PDB entry 9GUT | electron microscopy, 2.80 A resolution | chains A and U of the 24 polymer chains in the assembly

# Chain A
Molecule: 16S ribosomal RNA
From: Escherichia coli K-12
Sequence (3082 nucleotides; each row starts with the number of its first residue):
     1 AAAUUGAAGA GUUUGAUCAU GGCUCAGAUU GAACGCUGGC GGCAGGCCUA ACACAUGCAA
    61 GUCGAACGGU AACAGGAAGA AGCUUGCUUC UUUGCUGACG AGUGGCGGAC GGGUGAGUAA
   121 UGUCUGGGAA ACUGCCUGAU GGAGGGGGAU AACUACUGGA AACGGUAGCU AAUACCGCAU
   181 AACGUCGCAA GACCAAAGAG GGGUACCUUC GGGCCUCUUG CCAUCGGAUG UGCCCAGAUG
   241 GGAUUAGCUA GUAGGUGGGG UAACGGCUCA CCUAGGCGAC GAUCCCUAGC UGGUCUGAGA
   301 GGAUGACCAG CCACACUGGA ACUGAGACAC GGUCCAGACU CCUACGGGAG GCAGCAGUGG
   361 GGAAUAUUGC ACAAUGGGCG CAAGCCUGAU GCAGCCAUGC CGCGUGUAUG AAGAAGGCCU
   421 UCGGGUUGUA AAGUACUUUC AGCGGGGAGG AAGGGAGUAA AGUUAAUACC UUUGCUCAUU
   481 GACGUUACCC GCAGAAGAAG CACCGGCUAA CUCCGUGCCA GCAGCCXCGG UAAUACGGAG
   541 GGUGCAAGCG UUAAUCGGAA UUACUGGGCG UAAAGCGCAC GCAGGCGGUU UGUUAAGUCA
   601 GAUGUGAAAU CCCCGGGCUC AACCUGGGAA CUGCAUCUGA UACUGGCAAG CUUGAGUCUC
   661 GUAGAGGGGG GUAGAAUUCC AGGUGUAGCG GUGAAAUGCG UAGAGAUCUG GAGGAAUACC
   721 GGUGGCGAAG GCGGCCCCCU GGACGAAGAC UGACGCUCAG GUGCGAAAGC GUGGGGAGCA
   781 AACAGGAUUA GAUACCCUGG UAGUCCACGC CGUAAACGAU GUCGACUUGG AGGUUGUGCC
   841 CUUGAGGCGU GGCUUCCGGA GCUAACGCGU UAAGUCGACC GCCUGGGGAG UACGGCCGCA
   901 AGGUUAAAAC UCAAAUGAAU UGACGGGGGC CCGCACAAGC GGUGGAGCAU GUGGUUUAAU
   961 UCGAUGXAAC GCGAAGAACC UUACCUGGUC UUGACAUCCA CGGAAGUUUU CAGAGAUGAG
  1021 AAUGUGCCUU CGGGAACCGU GAGACAGGUG CUGCAUGGCU GUCGUCAGCU CGUGUUGUGA
  1081 AAUGUUGGGU UAAGUCCCGC AACGAGCGCA ACCCUUAUCC UUUGUUGCCA GCGGUCCGGC
  1141 CGGGAACUCA AAGGAGACUG CCAGUGAUAA ACUGGAGGAA GGUGGGGAUG ACGUCAAGUC
  1201 AUCAUGGCCC UUACGACCAG GGCUACACAC GUGCUACAAU GGCGCAUACA AAGAGAAGCG
  1261 ACCUCGCGAG AGCAAGCGGA CCUCAUAAAG UGCGUCGUAG UCCGGAUUGG AGUCUGCAAC
  1321 UCGACUCCAU GAAGUCGGAA UCGCUAGUAA UCGUGGAUCA GAAUGCCACG GUGAAUACGU
  1381 UCCCGGGCCU UGUACACACC GCCCGUXACA CCAUGGGAGU GGGUUGCAAA AGAAGUAGGU
  1441 AGCUUAACCU UCGGGAGGGC GCUUACCACU UUGUGAUUCA UGACUGGGGU GAAGUCGUAA
  1501 CAAGGUAACC GUAGGGGAAC CUGCGGUUGG AUCACCUCCU UAAAUUGAAG AGUUUGAUCA
  1561 UGGCUCAGAU UGAACGCUGG CGGCAGGCCU AACACAUGCA AGUCGAACGG UAACAGGAAG
  1621 AAGCUUGCUU CUUUGCUGAC GAGUGGCGGA CGGGUGAGUA AUGUCUGGGA AACUGCCUGA
  1681 UGGAGGGGGA UAACUACUGG AAACGGUAGC UAAUACCGCA UAACGUCGCA AGACCAAAGA
  1741 GGGGUACCUU CGGGCCUCUU GCCAUCGGAU GUGCCCAGAU GGGAUUAGCU AGUAGGUGGG
  1801 GUAACGGCUC ACCUAGGCGA CGAUCCCUAG CUGGUCUGAG AGGAUGACCA GCCACACUGG
  1861 AACUGAGACA CGGUCCAGAC UCCUACGGGA GGCAGCAGUG GGGAAUAUUG CACAAUGGGC
  1921 GCAAGCCUGA UGCAGCCAUG CCGCGUGUAU GAAGAAGGCC UUCGGGUUGU AAAGUACUUU
  1981 CAGCGGGGAG GAAGGGAGUA AAGUUAAUAC CUUUGCUCAU UGACGUUACC CGCAGAAGAA
  2041 GCACCGGCUA ACUCCGUGCC AGCAGCCXCG GUAAUACGGA GGGUGCAAGC GUUAAUCGGA
  2101 AUUACUGGGC GUAAAGCGCA CGCAGGCGGU UUGUUAAGUC AGAUGUGAAA UCCCCGGGCU
  2161 CAACCUGGGA ACUGCAUCUG AUACUGGCAA GCUUGAGUCU CGUAGAGGGG GGUAGAAUUC
  2221 CAGGUGUAGC GGUGAAAUGC GUAGAGAUCU GGAGGAAUAC CGGUGGCGAA GGCGGCCCCC
  2281 UGGACGAAGA CUGACGCUCA GGUGCGAAAG CGUGGGGAGC AAACAGGAUU AGAUACCCUG
  2341 GUAGUCCACG CCGUAAACGA UGUCGACUUG GAGGUUGUGC CCUUGAGGCG UGGCUUCCGG
  2401 AGCUAACGCG UUAAGUCGAC CGCCUGGGGA GUACGGCCGC AAGGUUAAAA CUCAAAUGAA
  2461 UUGACGGGGG CCCGCACAAG CGGUGGAGCA UGUGGUUUAA UUCGAUGXAA CGCGAAGAAC
  2521 CUUACCUGGU CUUGACAUCC ACGGAAGUUU UCAGAGAUGA GAAUGUGCCU UCGGGAACCG
  2581 UGAGACAGGU GCUGCAUGGC UGUCGUCAGC UCGUGUUGUG AAAUGUUGGG UUAAGUCCCG
  2641 CAACGAGCGC AACCCUUAUC CUUUGUUGCC AGCGGUCCGG CCGGGAACUC AAAGGAGACU
  2701 GCCAGUGAUA AACUGGAGGA AGGUGGGGAU GACGUCAAGU CAUCAUGGCC CUUACGACCA
  2761 GGGCUACACA CGUGCUACAA UGGCGCAUAC AAAGAGAAGC GACCUCGCGA GAGCAAGCGG
  2821 ACCUCAUAAA GUGCGUCGUA GUCCGGAUUG GAGUCUGCAA CUCGACUCCA UGAAGUCGGA
  2881 AUCGCUAGUA AUCGUGGAUC AGAAUGCCAC GGUGAAUACG UUCCCGGGCC UUGUACACAC
  2941 CGCCCGUXAC ACCAUGGGAG UGGGUUGCAA AAGAAGUAGG UAGCUUAACC UUCGGGAGGG
  3001 CGCUUACCAC UUUGUGAUUC AUGACUGGGG UGAAGUCGUA ACAAGGUAAC CGUAGGGGAA
  3061 CCUGCGGUUG GAUCACCUCC UU
Not modelled in the structure: 1492-1493, 1542-3082
Modified / non-standard residues: PSU (pseudouridine-5'-monophosphate) at position 516, G7M (N7-methyl-guanosine-5'-monophosphate) at position 527, 2MG (2N-methylguanosine-5'-monophosphate) at position 966, 5MC (5-methylcytidine-5'-monophosphate) at position 967, 2MG (2N-methylguanosine-5'-monophosphate) at position 1207, 4OC (4n,o2'-methylcytidine-5'-monophosphate) at position 1402, 5MC (5-methylcytidine-5'-monophosphate) at position 1407, UR3 (3-methyluridine-5'-monophoshate) at position 1498, 2MG (2N-methylguanosine-5'-monophosphate) at position 1516, MA6 (6N-dimethyladenosine-5'-monophoshate) at position 1518, MA6 (6N-dimethyladenosine-5'-monophoshate) at position 1519, PSU (pseudouridine-5'-monophosphate) at position 2057, G7M (N7-methyl-guanosine-5'-monophosphate) at position 2068, 2MG (2N-methylguanosine-5'-monophosphate) at position 2507, 5MC (5-methylcytidine-5'-monophosphate) at position 2508, 2MG (2N-methylguanosine-5'-monophosphate) at position 2748, 4OC (4n,o2'-methylcytidine-5'-monophosphate) at position 2943, 5MC (5-methylcytidine-5'-monophosphate) at position 2948, UR3 (3-methyluridine-5'-monophoshate) at position 3039, 2MG (2N-methylguanosine-5'-monophosphate) at position 3057, MA6 (6N-dimethyladenosine-5'-monophoshate) at position 3059, MA6 (6N-dimethyladenosine-5'-monophoshate) at position 3060
Covalently attached groups: covalent link 2MG_1516-MA6_1519
Bound ions: Mg2+ site 1 near G21 (its only coordinating residue here); Mg2+ site 2: C48, G115; Mg2+ site 3 near A53 (its only coordinating residue here); Mg2+ site 4: A59, U387; Mg2+ site 5 near G100 (its only coordinating residue here); Mg2+ site 6: A109, G331; Mg2+ site 7 near G111 (its only coordinating residue here); Mg2+ site 8: G115, G117, G289; Mg2+ site 9: A116, G117, G289; Mg2+ site 10 near G145 (its only coordinating residue here); Mg2+ site 11 near A171 (its only coordinating residue here); Mg2+ site 12: A174, C175; 73 more Mg2+ sites not listed

# Chain U
Name: 30S ribosomal protein S20
From: Escherichia coli K-12
UniProtKB: P0A7U7 (RS20_ECOLI); residues 1-87 here = UniProt positions 1-87
Chain sequence (87 residues; row label = number of the first residue in the row):
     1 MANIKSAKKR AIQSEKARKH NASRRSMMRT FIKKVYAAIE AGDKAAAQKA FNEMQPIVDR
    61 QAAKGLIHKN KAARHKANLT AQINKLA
Not modelled in the structure: 1

# Interface between chain A and chain U
Contacting residue pairs (79; chain A residue first):
  A60(A) with Ile4(U), sugar contact
  G61(A) with Ile4(U), phosphate contact; Ser6(U), base contact
  A101(A) with Lys5(U), salt bridge to the phosphate
  G102(A) with Lys5(U), salt bridge to the phosphate
  U103(A) with Lys9(U), salt bridge to the phosphate
  G104(A) with Lys9(U), hydrogen bond to the base; Gln13(U), phosphate contact; Lys16(U), salt bridge to the phosphate
  C106(A) with Arg10(U), base contact
  G107(A) with Ser6(U), base contact; Arg10(U), hydrogen bond to the base
  G108(A) with Ala7(U), base contact; Arg10(U), hydrogen bond to the base
  C132(A) with His68(U), hydrogen bond to the phosphate; Asn70(U), phosphate contact
  U133(A) with His68(U), salt bridge to the phosphate
  C175(A) with His20(U), phosphate contact
  C176(A) with His20(U), salt bridge to the phosphate; Arg24(U), sugar contact; Lys64(U), salt bridge to the phosphate
  G177(A) with Arg60(U), salt bridge to the phosphate
  U185(A) with Ala73(U), phosphate contact; Lys76(U), hydrogen bond to the base
  C186(A) with Ala73(U), phosphate contact; Lys76(U), sugar contact; Ala77(U), phosphate contact; Thr80(U), hydrogen bond to the sugar
  G187(A) with Ala77(U), phosphate contact
  A192(A) with Gln55(U), hydrogen bond to the sugar
  C193(A) with Gln55(U), sugar contact; Pro56(U), phosphate contact; Asp59(U), hydrogen bond to the sugar
  C194(A) with Pro56(U), phosphate contact; Asp59(U), sugar contact; Ala63(U), sugar contact
  A195(A) with Arg60(U), salt bridge to the phosphate; Lys64(U), phosphate contact
  A196(A) with Lys64(U), salt bridge to the phosphate
  U224(A) with Lys69(U), phosphate contact
  G258(A) with Gln82(U), hydrogen bond to the phosphate; Lys85(U), salt bridge to the phosphate
  G259(A) with Tyr36(U), hydrogen bond to the phosphate; Asn78(U), hydrogen bond to the phosphate; Gln82(U), hydrogen bond to the phosphate
  G260(A) with His75(U), phosphate contact
  U261(A) with Lys71(U), salt bridge to the phosphate; Arg74(U), salt bridge to the phosphate
  A262(A) with His68(U), sugar contact; Asn70(U), hydrogen bond to the sugar
  A263(A) with Asn70(U), phosphate contact; Arg74(U), salt bridge to the phosphate
  C322(A) with Ser14(U), sugar contact; Arg18(U), phosphate contact
  U323(A) with Ser14(U), hydrogen bond to the sugar; Ala17(U), phosphate contact; Arg18(U), sugar contact; Asn21(U), hydrogen bond to the phosphate; Arg25(U), salt bridge to the phosphate
  G324(A) with Asn21(U), hydrogen bond to the phosphate
  G331(A) with Asn3(U), hydrogen bond to the sugar; Ile4(U), base contact
  G332(A) with Ala2(U), phosphate contact; Asn3(U), hydrogen bond to the phosphate; Ile4(U), hydrogen bond to the phosphate; Ala7(U), phosphate contact
  U333(A) with Ala2(U), hydrogen bond to the phosphate
  G351(A) with Asn3(U), hydrogen bond to the phosphate
  A1437(A) with Arg29(U), salt bridge to the phosphate
  G1438(A) with Arg29(U), salt bridge to the phosphate
  G1439(A) with Lys33(U), phosphate contact
  G1457(A) with Met27(U), sugar contact; Thr30(U), phosphate contact
  G1458(A) with Ser23(U), sugar contact; Ser26(U), hydrogen bond to the phosphate; Met27(U), phosphate contact; Thr30(U), hydrogen bond to the phosphate
  G1459(A) with Ala22(U), phosphate contact; Ser26(U), phosphate contact
Other interface residues (no listed pair), chain A (50 interface residues in all): G105, A131, C178, A223, G350, U1436, A1447, A1456
Other interface residues (no listed pair), chain U (48 interface residues in all): Ala11, Phe31, Lys34, Asn52

# In short
Chain A and chain U form an interface of 50 and 48 residues respectively, with 23 hydrogen bonds and 17 salt
bridges. Polar pairs include G104(A)-Lys9(U), G107(A)-Arg10(U) and G108(A)-Arg10(U). C48(A) and G115(A) form
the Mg2+ site 2. A59(A) and U387(A) coordinate Mg2+ site 4.
Here chain A is 16S ribosomal RNA and chain U is 30S ribosomal protein S20, both from Escherichia coli K-12.
Entry 9GUT (30S mRNA delivery complex (bS1 resolved)) was determined by electron microscopy (same publication
as 9GUP, 9GUQ, 9GUR, 9GUS, 9GUU, 9GUV, 9GUW and 9GUX).
